PDB entry 2P95 | X-ray diffraction, 2.20 A resolution | chains A and L

# Chain A
Protein: Factor Xa
From: Homo sapiens
Notes: EC 3.4.21.6
UniProt: P00742 (FA10_HUMAN); the construct lacks a stretch of the UniProt sequence and is renumbered around it, so the offset changes along the chain: 16-61 = UniProt 235-280; 62-124 = UniProt 282-344; 125-131 = UniProt 346-352; 132-147 = UniProt 355-370; 4 more segments
Amino-acid sequence (234 residues; row label = number of the first residue in the row; note: 2 numbers in that range are skipped by the numbering (no residue carries them; nothing is unmodelled there); a row labelled like 131A-131B holds insertion residues (131A, then the next letters in order)):
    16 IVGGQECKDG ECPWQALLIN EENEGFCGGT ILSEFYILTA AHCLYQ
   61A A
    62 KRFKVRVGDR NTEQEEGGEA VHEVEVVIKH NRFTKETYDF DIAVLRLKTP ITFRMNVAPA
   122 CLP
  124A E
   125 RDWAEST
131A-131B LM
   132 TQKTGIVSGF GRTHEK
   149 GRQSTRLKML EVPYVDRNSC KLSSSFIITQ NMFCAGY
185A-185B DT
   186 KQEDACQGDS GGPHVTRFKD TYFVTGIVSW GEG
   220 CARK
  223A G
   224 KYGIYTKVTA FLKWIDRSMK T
Cystine bridges: Cys22-Cys27, Cys42-Cys58, Cys191-Cys220
Residues lining bound ligands: 5-chloro-N- (ME5; 5-chloro-N-((1R,2S)-2-(4-(2-oxopyridin-1(2h)-yl)benzamido) cyclopentyl)thiophene-2-carboxamide): Lys96, Glu97, Thr98, Tyr99, Phe174, Asp189, Ala190, Cys191, Gln192, Ser195, Val213, Ser214, Trp215, Gly216, Gly218, Cys220, Gly226, Ile227, Tyr228
Swiss-Prot annotation at these positions:
  - active site (Charge relay system): His57, Asp102, Ser195

# Chain L
Protein: Factor Xa
From: Homo sapiens
Notes: EC 3.4.21.6
UniProt: P00742 (FA10_HUMAN); residues 87-138 here correspond to UniProt positions 127-178 (UniProt number = residue number + 40)
Amino-acid sequence (52 residues; numbered 87 to 138; the number before each row is that of its first residue):
    87 KLCSLDNGDC DQFCHEEQNS VVCSCARGYT LADNGKACIP TGPYPCGKQT LE
Cystine bridges: Cys89-Cys100, Cys96-Cys109, Cys111-Cys124

# How chain A and chain L interact
Inter-chain disulfides: Cys122(A)-Cys132(L)
Contacting residue pairs (40):
  Asp24(A) - Leu137(L)
  Gly25(A) - Gln135(L)
  Gly25(A) - Thr136(L)  hydrogen bond (backbone-backbone)
  Gly25(A) - Leu137(L)
  Glu26(A) - Gln135(L)  hydrogen bond (backbone-side chain)
  Trp29(A) - Gly133(L)
  Trp29(A) - Lys134(L)
  Phe114(A) - Tyr130(L)
  Arg115(A) - Tyr130(L)
  Arg115(A) - Thr136(L)
  Met116(A) - Tyr130(L)
  Met116(A) - Thr136(L)  hydrogen bond
  Met116(A) - Glu138(L)
  Asn117(A) - Thr136(L)  hydrogen bond (backbone-side chain)
  Ala119(A) - Thr136(L)
  Pro120(A) - Cys132(L)
  Pro120(A) - Gly133(L)  hydrogen bond (backbone-backbone)
  Ala121(A) - Cys132(L)
  Ala121(A) - Gly133(L)
  Cys122(A) - Cys132(L)  disulfide
  Cys122(A) - Gly133(L)  hydrogen bond (side chain-backbone)
  Leu123(A) - Phe99(L)
  Leu123(A) - Arg113(L)
  Pro124(A) - Phe99(L)  hydrophobic
  Glu124A(A) - Phe99(L)
  Glu124A(A) - His101(L)  salt bridge
  Glu124A(A) - Ser110(L)
  Trp127(A) - Asn93(L)  hydrogen bond
  Trp127(A) - Gln98(L)  hydrogen bond (side chain-backbone)
  Trp127(A) - Phe99(L)  hydrophobic
  Trp127(A) - Cys100(L)
  Phe203(A) - Asn93(L)
  Phe203(A) - Asp97(L)
  Lys204(A) - Cys96(L)
  Lys204(A) - Asp97(L)
  Asp205(A) - Gly133(L)
  Asp205(A) - Lys134(L)
  Thr206(A) - Gly133(L)
  Thr206(A) - Lys134(L)  hydrogen bond
  Tyr207(A) - Gly133(L)  hydrogen bond (backbone-backbone)
Also at the interface, not in a pair above, chain A (26 interface residues in all): Pro28, Val118, Thr131, Phe208, Met242
Also at the interface, not in a pair above, chain L (20 interface residues in all): Ala112, Tyr115, Pro131

# In short
Chain A and chain L form an interface of 26 and 20 residues respectively, with 1 disulfide bond, 10 hydrogen
bonds and 1 salt bridge. Polar contacts include Glu124A(A)-His101(L), Glu26(A)-Gln135(L) and
Met116(A)-Thr136(L). Bound to chain A: 5-chloro-N-. UniProt lists 3 active-site residues on chain A.
Chain A is Factor Xa and chain L is Factor Xa, both from Homo sapiens; the structure, Factor xa in complex
with the inhibitor 5-chloro-N-((1R,2S)-2-(4-(2-oxopyridin-1(2H)-YL)benzamido)
cyclopentyl)thiophene-2-carboxamide, was determined by X-ray diffraction together with 2P93 and 2P94 from the
same study.
